Entry 5GSE (X-ray diffraction, 3.14 A resolution); this record covers chains G and J of the 16 polymer chains in the assembly.

[Chain G]
Protein: Histone H2A type 1-B/E
Organism: Homo sapiens
UniProt: P04908 (H2A1B_HUMAN); residues 0-129 here correspond to UniProt positions 1-130 (UniProt number = residue number + 1)
Chain sequence (133 residues; numbered -3 to 129; the number before each row is that of its first residue; numbers below 1 keep their minus sign (Gly-3 is residue -3)):
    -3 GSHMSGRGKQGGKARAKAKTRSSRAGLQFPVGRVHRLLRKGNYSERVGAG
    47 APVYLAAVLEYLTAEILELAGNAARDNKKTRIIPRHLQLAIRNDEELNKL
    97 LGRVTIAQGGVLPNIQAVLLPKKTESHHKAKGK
Unresolved in the structure: -3 to 8, 118-129
Construct notes: expression tag (-3 to -1)
UniProt features mapped onto this chain:
  - modified residue: Ser1 (N-acetylserine), Arg3 (Citrulline), Lys5 (N6-(2-hydroxyisobutyryl)lysine), Lys9 (N6-(2-hydroxyisobutyryl)lysine), Lys13 (N6-(beta-hydroxybutyryl)lysine), Lys36 (N6-(2-hydroxyisobutyryl)lysine), Lys74 (N6-(2-hydroxyisobutyryl)lysine), Lys75 (N6-(2-hydroxyisobutyryl)lysine), Lys95 (N6-(2-hydroxyisobutyryl)lysine), Gln104 (N5-methylglutamine), Lys118 (N6-(2-hydroxyisobutyryl)lysine), Lys119 (N6-crotonyllysine), Thr120 (Phosphothreonine), Lys125 (N6-crotonyllysine)
  - cross-link (Glycyl lysine isopeptide (Lys-Gly)): Lys13 (interchain with G-Cter in ubiquitin), Lys15 (interchain with G-Cter in ubiquitin), Lys119 (interchain with G-Cter in ubiquitin)

[Chain J]
Molecule: 250-nt DNA strand
Organism: synthetic construct
Sequence (250 nucleotides; row label = number of the first residue in the row):
     1 ATCGAGAATCCCGGTGCCGAGGCCGCTCAATTGGTCGTAGACAGCTCTAG
    51 CACCGCTTAAACGCACGTACGCGCTGTCCCCCGCGTTTTAACCGCCAAGG
   101 GGATTACTCCCTAGTCTCCAGGCTCGAGCTCAATTGGTCGTAGACAGCTC
   151 TAGCACCGCTTAAACGCACGTACGCGCTGTCCCCCGCGTTTTAACCGCCA
   201 AGGGGATTACTCCCTAGTCTCCAGGCACGTGTCAGATATATACATCCGAT
Unresolved in the structure: 116-120
Modified / non-standard residues: 5CM (5-methyl-2'-deoxy-cytidine-5'-monophosphate) at position 119; 5CM (5-methyl-2'-deoxy-cytidine-5'-monophosphate) at position 222

[Chain G / chain J interface]
Pairs across the interface - 18 pairs, chain G then chain J:
  Arg11(G) - DT134(J)  base contact
  Arg11(G) - DT135(J)  hydrogen bond to the sugar
  Arg11(G) - DG136(J)  phosphate contact
  Ala12(G) - DG136(J)  hydrogen bond to the phosphate
  Ala14(G) - DT134(J)  phosphate contact
  Ala14(G) - DT135(J)  phosphate contact
  Lys15(G) - DT134(J)  phosphate contact
  Lys15(G) - DT135(J)  hydrogen bond to the phosphate
  Thr16(G) - DT134(J)  hydrogen bond to the phosphate
  Arg17(G) - DT134(J)  salt bridge to the phosphate
  Arg20(G) - DT135(J)  salt bridge to the phosphate
  Gly28(G) - DT134(J)  phosphate contact
  Arg29(G) - DA133(J)  phosphate contact
  Arg32(G) - DA133(J)  salt bridge to the phosphate
  Arg42(G) - DA142(J)  hydrogen bond to the sugar
  Arg71(G) - DG37(J)  sugar contact
  Arg71(G) - DT38(J)  salt bridge to the phosphate
  Arg77(G) - DC123(J)  salt bridge to the phosphate
Interface residues without a listed pair, chain G (16 interface residues in all): Lys13, Ser18, Asn68
Interface residues without a listed pair, chain J (10 interface residues in all): DA132, DG140

[Summary]
16 residues of chain G face 10 of chain J across their interface, with 5 hydrogen bonds and 5 salt bridges.
Among the polar pairs are Arg11(G)-DT135(J), Arg42(G)-DA142(J) and Ala12(G)-DG136(J).
Chain G is Histone H2A type 1-B/E (Homo sapiens) and chain J is a 250-nt DNA strand (synthetic construct); the
structure, Crystal structure of unusual nucleosome, was determined by X-ray diffraction.
